1W2B - chains 0 and Q of the 31 polymer chains in the assembly; structure by X-ray diffraction, 3.50 A resolution.

Chain 0:
Molecule: 23S RRNA
From: Haloarcula marismortui
Sequence (2922 nucleotides; numbered 2 to 2923; the number before each row is that of its first residue):
     2 UUGGCUACUA UGCCAGCUGG UGGAUUGCUC GGCUCAGGCG CUGAUGAAGG ACGUGCCAAG
    62 CUGCGAUAAG CCAUGGGGAG CCGCACGGAG GCGAAGAACC AUGGAUUUCC GAAUGAGAAU
   122 CUCUCUAACA AUUGCUUCGC GCAAUGAGGA ACCCCGAGAA CUGAAACAUC UCAGUAUCGG
   182 GAGGAACAGA AAACGCAAUG UGAUGUCGUU AGUAACCGCG AGUGAACGCG AUACAGCCCA
   242 AACCGAAGCC CUCACGGGCA AUGUGGUGUC AGGGCUACCU CUCAUCAGCC GACCGUCUCG
   302 ACGAAGUCUC UUGGAACAGA GCGUGAUACA GGGUGACAAC CCCGUACUCG AGACCAGUAC
   362 GACGUGCGGU AGUGCCAGAG UAGCGGGGGU UGGAUAUCCC UCGCGAAUAA CGCAGGCAUC
   422 GACUGCGAAG GCUAAACACA ACCUGAGACC GAUAGUGAAC AAGUAGUGUG AACGAACGCU
   482 GCAAAGUACC CUCAGAAGGG AGGCGAAAUA GAGCAUGAAA UCAGUUGGCG AUCGAGCGAC
   542 AGGGCAUACA AGGUCCCUCG ACGAAUGACC GACGCGCGAG CGUCCAGUAA GACUCACGGG
   602 AAGCCGAUGU UCUGUCGUAC GUUUUGAAAA ACGAGCCAGG GAGUGUGUCU GCAUGGCAAG
   662 UCUAACCGGA GUAUCCGGGG AGGCACAGGG AAACCGACAU GGCCGCAGGG CUUUGCCCGA
   722 GGGCCGCCGU CUUCAAGGGC GGGGAGCCAU GUGGACACGA CCCGAAUCCG GACGAUCUAC
   782 GCAUGGACAA GAUGAAGCGU GCCGAAAGGC ACGUGGAAGU CUGUUAGAGU UGGUGUCCUA
   842 CAAUACCCUC UCGUGAUCUA UGUGUAGGGG UGAAAGGCCC AUCGAGUCCG GCAACAGCUG
   902 GUUCCAAUCG AAACAUGUCG AAGCAUGACC UCCGCCGAGG UAGUCUGUGA GGUAGAGCGA
   962 CCGAUUGGUG UGUCCGCCUC CGAGAGGAGU CGGCACACCU GUCAAACUCC AAACUUACAG
  1022 ACGCCGUUUG ACGCGGGGAU UCCGGUGCGC GGGGUAAGCC UGUGUACCAG GAGGGGAACA
  1082 ACCCAGAGAU AGGUUAAGGU CCCCAAGUGU GGAUUAAGUG UAAUCCUCUG AAGGUGGUCU
  1142 CGAGCCCUAG ACAGCCGGGA GGUGAGCUUA GAAGCAGCUA CCCUCUAAGA AAAGCGUAAC
  1202 AGCUUACCGG CCGAGGUUUG AGGCGCCCAA AAUGAUCGGG ACUCAAAUCC ACCACCGAGA
  1262 CCUGUCCGUA CCACUCAUAC UGGUAAUCGA GUAGAUUGGC GCUCUAAUUG GAUGGAAGUA
  1322 GGGGUGAAAA CUCCUAUGGA CCGAUUAGUG ACGAAAAUCC UGGCCAUAGU AGCAGCGAUA
  1382 GUCGGGUGAG AACCCCGACG GCCUAAUGGA UAAGGGUUCC UCAGCACUGC UGAUCAGCUG
  1442 AGGGUUAGCC GGUCCUAAGU CAUACCGCAA CUCGACUAUG ACGAAAUGGG AAACGGGUUA
  1502 AUAUUCCCGU GCCACUAUGC AGUGAAAGUU GACGCCCUGG GGUCGAUCAC GCUGGGCAUU
  1562 CGCCCAGUCG AACCGUCCAA CUCCGUGGAA GCCGUAAUGG CAGGAAGCGG ACGAACGGCG
  1622 GCAUAGGGAA ACGUGAUUCA ACCUGGGGCC CAUGAAAAGA CGAGCAUAGU GUCCGUACCG
  1682 AGAACCGACA CAGGUGUCCA UGGCGGCGAA AGCCAAGGCC UGUCGGGAGC AACCAACGUU
  1742 AGGGAAUUCG GCAAGUUAGU CCCGUACCUU CGGAAGAAGG GAUGCCUGCU CCGGAACGGA
  1802 GCAGGUCGCA GUGACUCGGA AGCUCGGACU GUCUAGUAAC AACAUAGGUG ACCGCAAAUC
  1862 CGCAAGGACU CGUACGGUCA CUGAAUCCUG CCCAGUGCAG GUAUCUGAAC ACCUCGUACA
  1922 AGAGGACGAA GGACCUGUCA ACGGCGGGGG UAACUAUGAC CCUCUUAAGG UAGCGUAGUA
  1982 CCUUGCCGCA UCAGUAGCGG CUUGCAUGAA UGGAUUAACC AGAGCUUCAC UGUCCCAACG
  2042 UUGGGCCCGG UGAACUGUAC AUUCCAGUGC GGAGUCUGGA GACACCCAGG GGGAAGCGAA
  2102 GACCCUAUGG AGCUUUACUG CAGGCUGUCG CUGAGACGUG GUCGCCGAUG UGCAGCAUAG
  2162 GUAGGAGACA CUACACAGGU ACCCGCGCUA GCGGGCCACC GAGUCAACAG UGAAAUACUA
  2222 CCCGUCGGUG ACUGCGACUC UCACUCCGGG AGGAGGACAC CGAUAGCCGG GCAGUUUGAC
  2282 UGGGGCGGUA CGCGCUCGAA AAGAUAUCGA GCGCGCCCUA UGGCUAUCUC AGCCGGGACA
  2342 GAGACCCGGC GAAGAGUGCA AGAGCAAAAG AUAGCUUGAC AGUGUUCUUC CCAACGAGGA
  2402 ACGCUGACGC GAAAGCGUGG UCUAGCGAAC CAAUUAGCCU GCUUGAUGCG GGCAAUUGAU
  2462 GACAGAAAAG CUACCCUAGG GAUAACAGAG UCGUCACUCG CAAGAGCACA UAUCGACCGA
  2522 GUGGCUUGCU ACCUCGAUGU CGGUUCCCUC CAUCCUGCCC GUGCAGAAGC GGGCAAGGGU
  2582 GAGGUUGUUC GCCUAUUAAA GGAGGUCGUG AGCUGGGUUU AGACCGUCGU GAGACAGGUC
  2642 GGCUGCUAUC UACUGGGUGU GUAAUGGUGU CUGACAAGAA CGACCGUAUA GUACGAGAGG
  2702 AACUACGGUU GGUGGCCACU GGUGUACCGG UUGUUCGAGA GAGCACGUGC CGGGUAGCCA
  2762 CGCCACACGG GGUAAGAGCU GAACGCAUCU AAGCUCGAAA CCCACUUGGA AAAGAGACAC
  2822 CGCCGAGGUC CCGCGUACAA GACGCGGUCG AUAGACUCGG GGUGUGCGCG UCGAGGUAAC
  2882 GAGACGUUAA GCCCACGAGC ACUAACAGAC CAAAGCCAUC AU
Not modelled in the structure: 2-9, 126-127, 715, 971-998, 1560, 1952-1963, 2137-2236, 2339-2343, 2665-2666, 2915-2923
Bound ions: Mg2+ site 1 near G28 (its only coordinating residue here); Na+ site 1: C40, G41, C443; Na+ site 2: G56, A59, G61; Mg2+ site 2 near U115 (its only coordinating residue here); Na+ site 3 near C141 (its only coordinating residue here); Na+ site 4: U146, G147; Mg2+ site 3: C162, U2276; K+ site 1: C162, U163, U172; Mg2+ site 4: A166, G219; Na+ site 5 near A166 (its only coordinating residue here); Mg2+ site 5: A167, C168; Na+ site 6: C168, G2111; 54 more Na+ sites not listed; 84 more Mg2+ sites not listed; 1 more K+ sites not listed

Chain Q:
Name: 50S ribosomal protein L22P HMAL22, HL23, ribosomal protein L22
From: Haloarcula marismortui
UniProtKB: P10970 (RL22_HALMA); numbering as in UniProt (aligned over 1-154)
Chain sequence (154 residues; each row starts with the number of its first residue):
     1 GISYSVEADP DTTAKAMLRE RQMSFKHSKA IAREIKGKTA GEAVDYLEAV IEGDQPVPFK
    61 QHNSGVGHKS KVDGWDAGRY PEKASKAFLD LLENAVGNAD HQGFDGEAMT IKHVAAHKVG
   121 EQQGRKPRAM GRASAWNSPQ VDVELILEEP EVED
Not modelled in the structure: 152-154
Bound ions: Na+ site 1 near Gln61 (its only coordinating residue here); Mg2+: Gly65 (shared with C2048(0), A2089(0) of chain 0); Na+ site 2: Ser70, Val72; Na+ site 3: Val72 (shared with U2659(0), G2660(0) of chain 0)

Interface between chain 0 and chain Q:
Contacting residue pairs (130; chain 0 residue first):
  A11(0) - Lys60(Q)  hydrogen bond to the phosphate
  A11(0) - Trp75(Q)  sugar contact
  U12(0) - Lys60(Q)  salt bridge to the phosphate
  U12(0) - Trp75(Q)  sugar contact
  U19(0) - Ser5(Q)  hydrogen bond to the sugar
  G20(0) - Ile2(Q)  sugar contact
  G20(0) - Ser3(Q)  hydrogen bond to the sugar
  G20(0) - Ser5(Q)  sugar contact
  G20(0) - His117(Q)  base contact
  G21(0) - Gly1(Q)  sugar contact
  G21(0) - Ile2(Q)  sugar contact
  G21(0) - Ser3(Q)  phosphate contact
  G21(0) - Lys118(Q)  sugar contact
  U22(0) - Gly1(Q)  hydrogen bond to the phosphate
  U22(0) - Val119(Q)  sugar contact
  C492(0) - His101(Q)  sugar contact
  G499(0) - Arg19(Q)  phosphate contact
  G499(0) - Asn94(Q)  base contact
  G500(0) - Ala16(Q)  sugar contact
  G500(0) - Met17(Q)  sugar contact
  G500(0) - Arg19(Q)  salt bridge to the phosphate
  G500(0) - Asn94(Q)  hydrogen bond to the sugar
  G500(0) - Asn98(Q)  base contact
  G501(0) - Tyr4(Q)  hydrogen bond to the phosphate
  G501(0) - Lys15(Q)  sugar contact
  G501(0) - Met17(Q)  phosphate contact
  G501(0) - Asn98(Q)  sugar contact
  G501(0) - Gln102(Q)  hydrogen bond to the sugar
  U510(0) - Ser3(Q)  base contact
  C523(0) - Phe25(Q)  sugar contact
  C523(0) - Lys29(Q)  phosphate contact
  A524(0) - Phe25(Q)  sugar contact
  A524(0) - Lys29(Q)  salt bridge to the phosphate
  A524(0) - Gln61(Q)  phosphate contact
  A524(0) - Ala115(Q)  sugar contact
  A524(0) - Ala116(Q)  hydrogen bond to the sugar
  A524(0) - His117(Q)  base contact
  G525(0) - Arg33(Q)  salt bridge to the phosphate
  G525(0) - Lys36(Q)  phosphate contact
  G525(0) - His113(Q)  sugar contact
  G525(0) - Ala115(Q)  sugar contact
  U526(0) - Lys36(Q)  salt bridge to the phosphate
  U840(0) - Arg128(Q)  hydrogen bond to the sugar
  U840(0) - Ala129(Q)  phosphate contact
  U840(0) - Arg132(Q)  sugar contact
  A841(0) - Arg128(Q)  salt bridge to the phosphate
  A841(0) - Ala129(Q)  hydrogen bond to the phosphate
  A841(0) - Met130(Q)  base contact
  A843(0) - Arg128(Q)  phosphate contact
  A843(0) - Ala129(Q)  phosphate contact
  A844(0) - Ala129(Q)  phosphate contact
  A844(0) - Met130(Q)  hydrogen bond to the phosphate
  A844(0) - Gly131(Q)  phosphate contact
  A1369(0) - Lys26(Q)  hydrogen bond to the sugar
  A1369(0) - Ser64(Q)  hydrogen bond to the phosphate
  G1370(0) - Ser24(Q)  hydrogen bond to the base
  G1370(0) - Lys26(Q)  salt bridge to the phosphate
  G1370(0) - His27(Q)  base contact
  G1370(0) - His62(Q)  salt bridge to the phosphate
  G1370(0) - Asn63(Q)  phosphate contact
  G1370(0) - Ser64(Q)  hydrogen bond to the phosphate
  G1370(0) - Arg79(Q)  sugar contact
  G1370(0) - Pro139(Q)  base contact
  U1371(0) - Arg79(Q)  salt bridge to the phosphate
  A1372(0) - Trp136(Q)  base contact
  G1373(0) - Trp136(Q)  base contact
  C1428(0) - Gln122(Q)  hydrogen bond to the phosphate
  U1429(0) - Gln122(Q)  phosphate contact
  C1431(0) - Lys126(Q)  hydrogen bond to the base
  A1689(0) - Pro127(Q)  base contact
  A1689(0) - Arg128(Q)  hydrogen bond to the base
  A1689(0) - Gly131(Q)  base contact
  A1689(0) - Arg132(Q)  hydrogen bond to the base
  A1689(0) - Ala133(Q)  base contact
  C1690(0) - Pro127(Q)  base contact
  C2048(0) - Gly65(Q)  phosphate contact
  C2048(0) - Lys69(Q)  hydrogen bond to the phosphate
  C2049(0) - Val66(Q)  phosphate contact
  C2049(0) - Gly67(Q)  phosphate contact
  C2049(0) - Lys69(Q)  salt bridge to the phosphate
  C2049(0) - Gly78(Q)  phosphate contact
  C2049(0) - Arg79(Q)  salt bridge to the phosphate
  C2049(0) - Tyr80(Q)  phosphate contact
  G2050(0) - Arg79(Q)  salt bridge to the phosphate
  G2050(0) - Tyr80(Q)  hydrogen bond to the phosphate
  G2050(0) - Pro81(Q)  phosphate contact
  G2050(0) - Glu82(Q)  hydrogen bond to the sugar
  G2051(0) - His27(Q)  phosphate contact
  G2051(0) - Glu82(Q)  phosphate contact
  G2051(0) - Lys83(Q)  hydrogen bond to the phosphate
  U2052(0) - Lys83(Q)  salt bridge to the phosphate
  G2053(0) - Trp136(Q)  sugar contact
  G2053(0) - Asn137(Q)  phosphate contact
  G2053(0) - Ser138(Q)  hydrogen bond to the phosphate
  A2054(0) - Arg128(Q)  hydrogen bond to the base
  A2054(0) - Ser134(Q)  hydrogen bond to the sugar
  A2054(0) - Ala135(Q)  hydrogen bond to the sugar
  A2054(0) - Trp136(Q)  phosphate contact
  A2054(0) - Asn137(Q)  hydrogen bond to the phosphate
  A2055(0) - Arg128(Q)  sugar contact
  A2055(0) - Arg132(Q)  hydrogen bond to the phosphate
  A2055(0) - Ser134(Q)  sugar contact
  A2055(0) - Ala135(Q)  phosphate contact
  C2086(0) - Trp75(Q)  sugar contact
  C2087(0) - Asn63(Q)  sugar contact
  C2087(0) - His68(Q)  hydrogen bond to the sugar
  C2088(0) - Asn63(Q)  phosphate contact
  C2088(0) - Ser64(Q)  phosphate contact
  C2088(0) - Gly65(Q)  hydrogen bond to the phosphate
  C2088(0) - Val66(Q)  sugar contact
  C2088(0) - His68(Q)  sugar contact
  A2089(0) - Gly65(Q)  phosphate contact
  U2648(0) - Arg128(Q)  base contact
  G2657(0) - His68(Q)  base contact
  G2658(0) - His68(Q)  hydrogen bond to the sugar
  G2658(0) - Asp76(Q)  hydrogen bond to the base
  U2659(0) - Gly74(Q)  sugar contact
  U2659(0) - Trp75(Q)  hydrogen bond to the sugar
  U2659(0) - Asp76(Q)  hydrogen bond to the sugar
  G2660(0) - Val72(Q)  phosphate contact
  G2660(0) - Gly74(Q)  hydrogen bond to the phosphate
  G2660(0) - Trp75(Q)  phosphate contact
  C2831(0) - Lys71(Q)  phosphate contact
  C2832(0) - Lys71(Q)  salt bridge to the phosphate
  A2841(0) - Gly67(Q)  sugar contact
  A2841(0) - His68(Q)  hydrogen bond to the sugar
  A2841(0) - Lys69(Q)  sugar contact
  G2842(0) - His68(Q)  sugar contact
  G2842(0) - Ser70(Q)  phosphate contact
  A2843(0) - Ser70(Q)  phosphate contact
Interface residues without a listed pair, chain 0 (58 interface residues in all): G13, U493, C494, A502, U1368, A1427, C2056
Interface residues without a listed pair, chain Q (69 interface residues in all): Val6, Gln22, Met23, Asp73, Ala84, Glu93

Overview:
Chain 0 and chain Q form an interface of 58 and 69 residues respectively; the contacts include 37 hydrogen
bonds and 14 salt bridges. Polar contacts include G1370(0)-Ser24(Q), C1431(0)-Lys126(Q) and
A1689(0)-Arg128(Q). C40(0), G41(0) and C443(0) coordinate Na+ site 1.
Chain 0 is 23S RRNA and chain Q is 50S ribosomal protein L22P HMAL22, HL23, ribosomal protein L22, both from
Haloarcula marismortui; the structure, Trigger Factor ribosome binding domain in complex with 50S, was
determined by X-ray diffraction (same publication as 1W26).
